Entry 4LL4 (X-ray diffraction, 2.70 A resolution); this record covers chains A and C of the 4 polymer chains in the assembly.

== Chain A (and C) ==
Protein: Thioredoxin-interacting protein
Organism: Homo sapiens
Notes: chain C of this document is another copy of the same molecule, construct and numbering; everything in this record applies to it too
Reference sequence: Q9H3M7 (TXNIP_HUMAN); residues 3-317 here = UniProt positions 3-317
Amino-acid sequence (315 residues; row label = number of the first residue in the row):
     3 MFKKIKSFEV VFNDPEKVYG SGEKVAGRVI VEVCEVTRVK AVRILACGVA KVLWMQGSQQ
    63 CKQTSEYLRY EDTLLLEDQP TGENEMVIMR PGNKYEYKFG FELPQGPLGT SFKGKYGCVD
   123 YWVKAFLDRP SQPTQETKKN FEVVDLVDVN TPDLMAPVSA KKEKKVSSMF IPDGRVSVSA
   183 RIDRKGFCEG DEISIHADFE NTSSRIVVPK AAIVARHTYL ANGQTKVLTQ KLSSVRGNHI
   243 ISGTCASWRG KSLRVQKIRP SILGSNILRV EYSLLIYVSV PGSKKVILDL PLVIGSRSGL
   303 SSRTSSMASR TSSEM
Unresolved in the structure: 3-6, 146-154, 262-267, 299-317 (chain C: 3-7, 149-153, 259-264, 300-317)
Disulfides: Cys63-Cys190
Construct notes: engineered mutation Ser170 (Cys in Q9H3M7), Ser205 (Cys in Q9H3M7), Ser267 (Cys in Q9H3M7)
Swiss-Prot annotation at these positions:
  - cross-link: Lys212 (Glycyl lysine isopeptide (Lys-Gly) (interchain with G-Cter in ubiquitin))
Reported in the primary citation:
  - mutagenesis - C63S: abolished binding to TXNIP molecules
  - mutagenesis - C63S, C120S: abolished binding to TRX
  - post-translational modification sites: Lys212 (citing earlier work)
  - mutagenesis - C247S: abolished binding to FLAG-tagged TXNIP

== Chain A / chain C interface ==
Contacting residue pairs - 36 pairs, chain A then chain C:
  Arg71(A) with Gln226(C)
  Tyr72(A) with Gln226(C)
  Glu73(A) with Gln226(C), hydrogen bond (backbone-side chain); Lys228(C), hydrogen bond (backbone-side chain)
  Asp80(A) with Lys286(C); Lys287(C), salt bridge
  Pro82(A) with Leu277(C), hydrophobic
  Thr83(A) with Val216(C); Gln232(C); Lys233(C), hydrogen bond (backbone-backbone)
  Gly84(A) with Thr231(C)
  Glu85(A) with Val229(C); Leu230(C); Thr231(C), hydrogen bond (backbone-backbone)
  Asn86(A) with Gln232(C); Lys233(C), hydrogen bond (side chain-backbone)
  Glu87(A) with Lys233(C), salt bridge
  Leu222(A) with Asn224(C); Gly225(C)
  Asn224(A) with Arg71(C); Leu222(C)
  Gly225(A) with Leu222(C); Gly225(C); Gln226(C)
  Gln226(A) with Gly225(C), hydrogen bond (backbone-backbone)
  Lys228(A) with Glu73(C), hydrogen bond (side chain-backbone); Asp74(C)
  Thr231(A) with Gly84(C); Glu85(C), hydrogen bond (backbone-side chain)
  Lys233(A) with Thr83(C); Glu87(C), salt bridge
  Asn268(A) with Asn224(C)
  Leu277(A) with Pro82(C)
  Lys286(A) with Asp80(C)
  Lys287(A) with Asp80(C), hydrogen bond (side chain-backbone); Pro82(C)
Also at the interface, not in a pair above, chain A (30 interface residues in all): Asp74, Gln81, Ala214, Val216, Ala223, Leu230, Tyr279, Ser285, Ile289
Also at the interface, not in a pair above, chain C (30 interface residues in all): Tyr72, Leu77, Glu79, Ala223, Thr227, Tyr279, Ile289

== Summary ==
Chain A and chain C each contribute 30 residues to their interface; the contacts include 9 hydrogen bonds and
3 salt bridges. Among the polar pairs are Asp80(A)-Lys287(C), Glu87(A)-Lys233(C) and Glu73(A)-Gln226(C). From
the paper: C63S and C120S of chain A abolish binding to TRX; a modification site at Lys212(A).
Both chains are Thioredoxin-interacting protein (Homo sapiens). Entry 4LL4 (The structure of the TRX and TXNIP
complex) was determined by X-ray diffraction together with 4GFX and 4LL1 from the same study.
